8AD0 - chains B and D of the 6 polymer chains in the assembly; structure by X-ray diffraction, 3.11 A resolution.

# Chain B
Molecule: Na(+)-translocating NADH-quinone reductase subunit B
Organism: Vibrio cholerae
Notes: EC 7.2.1.1
Reference sequence: A0A085SSI3 (A0A085SSI3_VIBCL); residue numbers follow UniProt; this construct covers 1-415
Sequence (415 residues; each row starts with the number of its first residue):
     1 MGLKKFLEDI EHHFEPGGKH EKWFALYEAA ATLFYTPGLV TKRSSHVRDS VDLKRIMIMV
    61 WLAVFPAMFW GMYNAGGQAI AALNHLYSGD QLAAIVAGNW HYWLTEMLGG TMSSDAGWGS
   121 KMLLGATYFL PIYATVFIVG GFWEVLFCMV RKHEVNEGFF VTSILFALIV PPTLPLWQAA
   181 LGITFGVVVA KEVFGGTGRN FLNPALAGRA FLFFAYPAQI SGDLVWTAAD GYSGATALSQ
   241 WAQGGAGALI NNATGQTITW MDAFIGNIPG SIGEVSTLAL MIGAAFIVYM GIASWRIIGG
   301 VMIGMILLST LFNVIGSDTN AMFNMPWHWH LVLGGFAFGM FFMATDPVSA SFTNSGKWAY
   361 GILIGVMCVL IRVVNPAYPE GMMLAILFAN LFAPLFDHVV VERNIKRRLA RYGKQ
Not modelled in the structure: 1-30, 415
Glycans and other covalent adducts: flavin mononucleotide (FMN) linked to Thr-236
Metal / ion sites: Na+: Val-275, Val-332
Ligand contacts:
  - 1,2-Distearoyl-sn-glycerophosphoethanolamine (3PE): Trp-295, Arg-296, Leu-307, Ser-355, Trp-358, Ala-359, Ile-362, Leu-363, Val-366
  - FMN (flavin mononucleotide), molecule 1: Ile-169, Leu-206, Arg-209, Phe-213, Trp-226, Ala-237, Leu-238, Ser-239, Ser-271, Glu-274, Gly-334, Gly-335, Phe-338, Gly-339, Met-343, Pro-379, Glu-380, Gly-381, Met-382, Met-383, Leu-384
  - FMN, molecule 2: Phe-213, Phe-214, Pro-217, Ala-377, Tyr-378
  - riboflavin (RBF): Ile-56, Met-57, Val-60, Gly-158, Val-161, Thr-162, Leu-165, Lys-191, Gly-196, Thr-197, Gly-198, Arg-199, Asn-200, Leu-202, Asn-203, Pro-204, Ala-205, Ile-292, Phe-342, Met-343, Thr-345, Asp-346, Pro-347, Val-348

# Chain D
Molecule: Na(+)-translocating NADH-quinone reductase subunit D
Organism: Vibrio cholerae
Notes: EC 7.2.1.1
Reference sequence: A0A085RHY8 (A0A085RHY8_VIBCL); residues 1-210 here = UniProt positions 1-210
Sequence (210 residues; each row starts with the number of its first residue):
     1 MSSAKELKKS VLAPVLDNNP IALQVLGVCS ALAVTTKLET AFVMTLAVMF VTALSNFFVS
    61 LIRNHIPNSV RIIVQMAIIA SLVIVVDQIL KAYLYDISKQ LSVFVGLIIT NCIVMGRAEA
   121 FAMKSEPIPS FIDGIGNGLG YGFVLMTVGF FRELLGSGKL FGLEVLPLIS NGGWYQPNGL
   181 MLLAPSAFFL IGFMIWAIRT FKPEQVEAKE
Not modelled in the structure: 1-7, 210
Metal / ion sites: 2Fe-2S cluster Fe: Cys-29, Cys-112 (shared with 2 residues of chain E)
Ligand contacts: 2Fe-2S cluster (FES): Gly-27, Val-28, Cys-29, Thr-110, Asn-111, Cys-112

# Interface between chain B and chain D
Residue-residue contacts - 16 pairs, chain B then chain D:
  Trp-177(B) / Gln-176(D)
  Gln-178(B) / Gln-176(D)
  Phe-185(B) / Phe-189(D)  hydrophobic
  Val-189(B) / Phe-189(D)  hydrophobic
  Phe-211(B) / Asn-178(D)
  Phe-211(B) / Leu-180(D)  hydrophobic
  Phe-214(B) / Gly-179(D)
  Phe-214(B) / Leu-180(D)  hydrogen bond (backbone-backbone)
  Ala-215(B) / Pro-177(D)
  Ala-215(B) / Asn-178(D)
  Ala-215(B) / Gly-179(D)  hydrogen bond (backbone-backbone)
  Ala-215(B) / Leu-180(D)
  Tyr-216(B) / Gln-176(D)
  Tyr-216(B) / Pro-177(D)
  Tyr-216(B) / Asn-178(D)  hydrogen bond
  Gln-219(B) / Gln-176(D)  hydrogen bond
Interface residues without a listed pair, chain B (11 interface residues in all): Phe-147, Val-193
Interface residues without a listed pair, chain D (9 interface residues in all): Leu-183, Phe-193, Trp-196

# Overview
11 residues of chain B face 9 of chain D across their interface, with 4 hydrogen bonds. Among the polar pairs
are Tyr-216(B)/Asn-178(D), Gln-219(B)/Gln-176(D) and Phe-214(B)/Leu-180(D). Ligands of chain B: riboflavin,
1,2-Distearoyl-sn-glycerophosphoethanolamine and flavin mononucleotide. Ligands of chain D: 2Fe-2S cluster.
Here chain B is Na(+)-translocating NADH-quinone reductase subunit B and chain D is Na(+)-translocating
NADH-quinone reductase subunit D, both from Vibrio cholerae. Entry 8AD0 (X-ray structure of Na+-NQR from
Vibrio cholerae in different conformation at 3.1 A) was determined by X-ray diffraction.
